Entry 6NT7 (electron microscopy, 4.00 A resolution); this record covers chains A and B.

Chain A (and B):
Name: Stimulator of interferon genes protein
Source organism: Gallus gallus
Notes: chain B of this document is another copy of the same molecule, construct and numbering; everything in this record applies to it too
UniProtKB: A0A1D5P7Q9 (A0A1D5P7Q9_CHICK); residues 1-379 here = UniProt positions 1-379
Amino-acid sequence (392 residues; numbered 1 to 392; the number before each row is that of its first residue):
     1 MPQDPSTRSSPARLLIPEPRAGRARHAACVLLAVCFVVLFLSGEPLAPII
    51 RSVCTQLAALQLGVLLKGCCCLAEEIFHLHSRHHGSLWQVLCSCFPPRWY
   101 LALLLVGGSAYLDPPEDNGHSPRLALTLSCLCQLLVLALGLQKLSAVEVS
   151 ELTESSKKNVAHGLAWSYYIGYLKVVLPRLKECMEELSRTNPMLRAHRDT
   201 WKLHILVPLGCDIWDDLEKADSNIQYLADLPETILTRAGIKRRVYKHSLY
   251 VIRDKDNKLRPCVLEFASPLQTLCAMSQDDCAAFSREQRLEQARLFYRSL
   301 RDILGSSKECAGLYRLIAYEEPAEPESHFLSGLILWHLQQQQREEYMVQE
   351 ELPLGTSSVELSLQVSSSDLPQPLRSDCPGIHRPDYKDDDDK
Not modelled in the structure: 1-10, 42-46, 85-86, 110-125, 191-196, 255-258, 323-327, 343-392
Construct notes: expression tag (380-392)
Ligand contacts: cGAMP (1SY): Ser167, Tyr168, Gly171, Tyr172, Arg243, Val244, Tyr245, Glu265, Ser268, Pro269
Reported in the primary citation:
  - conformationally variable residues (helix shift): Gly163

Interface between chain A and chain B:
Contacting residue pairs (125; chain A residue first):
  Pro17(A) - Arg82(B)
  Glu18(A) - His78(B)
  Glu18(A) - Arg82(B)  hydrogen bond (backbone-side chain)
  Arg20(A) - Glu74(B)
  Arg20(A) - Glu75(B)  salt bridge
  Ala21(A) - Glu74(B)  hydrogen bond (backbone-side chain)
  Gly22(A) - Glu74(B)  hydrogen bond (backbone-side chain)
  Arg23(A) - Glu74(B)
  Arg23(A) - Phe77(B)
  Ala24(A) - Cys70(B)
  Ala24(A) - Ala73(B)  hydrophobic
  Arg25(A) - Ala138(B)  hydrogen bond (side chain-backbone)
  Arg25(A) - Leu139(B)  hydrogen bond (side chain-backbone)
  Ala27(A) - Ala73(B)  hydrophobic
  Ala28(A) - Cys70(B)  hydrophobic
  Leu31(A) - Leu134(B)
  Leu32(A) - Leu131(B)  hydrophobic
  Leu32(A) - Leu134(B)
  Cys35(A) - Thr127(B)
  Cys35(A) - Leu131(B)  hydrophobic
  Leu39(A) - Leu131(B)  hydrophobic
  Ser52(A) - Leu128(B)
  Val53(A) - Leu128(B)  hydrophobic
  Gln56(A) - Leu128(B)
  Gln56(A) - Ser129(B)
  Gln56(A) - Cys132(B)
  Leu57(A) - Cys132(B)  hydrophobic
  Leu60(A) - Gln133(B)
  Leu60(A) - Val136(B)  hydrophobic
  Lys67(A) - Glu148(B)
  Cys70(A) - Ala24(B)
  Cys70(A) - Ala28(B)  hydrophobic
  Ala73(A) - Ala24(B)  hydrophobic
  Ala73(A) - Ala27(B)  hydrophobic
  Glu74(A) - Arg20(B)
  Glu74(A) - Ala21(B)  hydrogen bond (side chain-backbone)
  Glu74(A) - Gly22(B)  hydrogen bond (side chain-backbone)
  Glu74(A) - Arg23(B)
  Glu75(A) - Arg20(B)  salt bridge
  Glu75(A) - Val147(B)
  Phe77(A) - Arg23(B)
  His78(A) - Glu18(B)
  Ser81(A) - Pro17(B)
  Ser81(A) - Arg294(B)
  Arg82(A) - Pro17(B)
  Arg82(A) - Glu18(B)  hydrogen bond (side chain-backbone)
  Arg82(A) - Glu154(B)  salt bridge
  Ser93(A) - Ala146(B)
  Ser93(A) - Val147(B)
  Cys94(A) - Ser145(B)  hydrogen bond (backbone-side chain)
  Cys94(A) - Val147(B)
  Phe95(A) - Ser145(B)
  Pro96(A) - Lys143(B)
  Pro96(A) - Ser145(B)
  Thr127(A) - Cys35(B)
  Leu128(A) - Ser52(B)
  Leu128(A) - Val53(B)  hydrophobic
  Leu128(A) - Gln56(B)
  Ser129(A) - Gln56(B)
  Leu131(A) - Leu32(B)  hydrophobic
  Leu131(A) - Cys35(B)  hydrophobic
  Leu131(A) - Leu39(B)  hydrophobic
  Cys132(A) - Gln56(B)
  Cys132(A) - Leu57(B)  hydrophobic
  Gln133(A) - Leu60(B)
  Leu134(A) - Leu31(B)
  Leu134(A) - Leu32(B)
  Val136(A) - Leu60(B)  hydrophobic
  Ala138(A) - Arg25(B)  hydrogen bond (backbone-side chain)
  Leu139(A) - Arg25(B)
  Lys143(A) - Pro96(B)
  Ser145(A) - Cys94(B)  hydrogen bond (side chain-backbone)
  Ser145(A) - Phe95(B)
  Ser145(A) - Pro96(B)
  Ala146(A) - Ser93(B)
  Val147(A) - Glu75(B)
  Val147(A) - Ser93(B)
  Val147(A) - Cys94(B)
  Glu148(A) - Lys67(B)
  Leu152(A) - Leu152(B)  hydrophobic
  Glu154(A) - Arg82(B)  salt bridge
  Lys157(A) - Cys281(B)
  Lys157(A) - Ala283(B)
  Lys158(A) - Asn159(B)
  Lys158(A) - Val160(B)  hydrogen bond (backbone-backbone)
  Lys158(A) - Ala283(B)
  Lys158(A) - Gln288(B)  hydrogen bond
  Asn159(A) - Lys158(B)
  Asn159(A) - Asn159(B)
  Asn159(A) - Val160(B)
  Val160(A) - Lys158(B)  hydrogen bond (backbone-backbone)
  Val160(A) - Asn159(B)
  Trp166(A) - Met276(B)  hydrophobic
  Trp166(A) - Cys281(B)  hydrophobic
  Ser167(A) - Thr272(B)
  Ile170(A) - Ala275(B)  hydrophobic
  Lys174(A) - Asp279(B)  salt bridge
  Trp214(A) - Gly239(B)
  Asp215(A) - Thr236(B)
  Asp215(A) - Ala238(B)  hydrogen bond (side chain-backbone)
  Asp215(A) - Gly239(B)  hydrogen bond (backbone-backbone)
  Thr236(A) - Asp215(B)
  Ala238(A) - Asp215(B)  hydrogen bond (backbone-side chain)
  Ala238(A) - Phe266(B)
  Gly239(A) - Trp214(B)
  Gly239(A) - Asp215(B)  hydrogen bond (backbone-backbone)
  Gly239(A) - Tyr250(B)  hydrogen bond (backbone-side chain)
  Ile240(A) - His247(B)
  Ile240(A) - Glu265(B)
  Lys241(A) - Ser248(B)
  Arg242(A) - Lys246(B)
  Lys246(A) - Arg242(B)
  His247(A) - Ile240(B)
  Ser248(A) - Lys241(B)
  Tyr250(A) - Gly239(B)  hydrogen bond (side chain-backbone)
  Glu265(A) - Ile240(B)
  Phe266(A) - Ala238(B)
  Thr272(A) - Ser167(B)
  Ala275(A) - Ile170(B)  hydrophobic
  Asp279(A) - Lys174(B)  salt bridge
  Cys281(A) - Lys157(B)
  Cys281(A) - Trp166(B)  hydrophobic
  Ala283(A) - Lys158(B)
  Gln288(A) - Lys158(B)  hydrogen bond
  Arg294(A) - Ser81(B)
Also at the interface, not in a pair above, chain A (100 interface residues in all): Leu15, Pro19, Phe36, Ala59, Val64, Cys71, His80, Leu101, Leu135, Leu141, Gln142, Leu144, Ser150, Gly163, Asp216, Tyr226, Arg237, Val244, Ser268, Met276, Ala282, Phe284
Also at the interface, not in a pair above, chain B (101 interface residues in all): Leu15, Pro19, Phe36, Ala59, Val64, Cys71, His80, Leu101, Leu135, Leu141, Gln142, Leu144, Ser150, Gly163, Asp216, Leu217, Tyr226, Arg237, Val244, Ser268, Ala282, Phe284

In short:
Chain A and chain B form an interface of 100 and 101 residues respectively, with 21 hydrogen bonds and 6 salt
bridges. Polar contacts include Arg20(A)-Glu75(B), Arg82(A)-Glu154(B) and Lys174(A)-Asp279(B). Chain A binds
cGAMP. The paper reports conformational variability at Gly163(A).
Chain A and chain B are both Stimulator of interferon genes protein (Gallus gallus); the structure, Cryo-EM
structure of full-length chicken STING in the cGAMP-bound dimeric state, was determined by electron microscopy
(same publication as 6NT5, 6NT6 and 6NT8).
